6G8N - chains L and M of the 28 polymer chains in the assembly; structure by X-ray diffraction, 3.00 A resolution.

# Chain L
Protein: Proteasome subunit beta type-6
Organism: Saccharomyces cerevisiae (strain ATCC 204508 / S288c)
Notes: EC 3.4.25.1
UniProt: P23724 (PSB6_YEAST); residues 1-222 here correspond to UniProt positions 20-241 (UniProt number = residue number + 19)
Sequence (222 residues; each row starts with the number of its first residue):
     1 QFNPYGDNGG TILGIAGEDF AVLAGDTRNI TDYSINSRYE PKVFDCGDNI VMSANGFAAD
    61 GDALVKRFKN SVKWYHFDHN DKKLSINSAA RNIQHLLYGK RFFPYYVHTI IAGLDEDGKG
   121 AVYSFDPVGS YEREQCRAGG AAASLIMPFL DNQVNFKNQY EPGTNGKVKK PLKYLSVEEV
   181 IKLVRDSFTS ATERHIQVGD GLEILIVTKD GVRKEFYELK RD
Bound ions: Mg2+: Asp222 (shared with 2 residues of chain V)

# Chain M
Protein: Proteasome subunit beta type-7
Organism: Saccharomyces cerevisiae (strain ATCC 204508 / S288c)
Notes: EC 3.4.25.1
UniProt: P30657 (PSB7_YEAST); residues -12 to 233 here correspond to UniProt positions 21-266 (UniProt number = residue number + 33)
Sequence (246 residues; each row starts with the number of its first residue; numbers below 1 keep their minus sign (Thr-12 is residue -12)):
   -12 TQIANAGASP MVNTQQPIVT GTSVISMKYD NGVIIAADNL GSYGSLLRFN GVERLIPVGD
    48 NTVVGISGDI SDMQHIERLL KDLVTENAYD NPLADAEEAL EPSYIFEYLA TVMYQRRSKM
   108 NPLWNAIIVA GVQSNGDQFL RYVNLLGVTY SSPTLATGFG AHMANPLLRK VVDRESDIPK
   168 TTVQVAEEAI VNAMRVLYYR DARSSRNFSL AIIDKNTGLT FKKNLQVENM KWDFAKDIKG
   228 YGTQKI
Not modelled in the structure: -12 to 0, 230-233

# How chain L and chain M interact
Contacting residue pairs - 40 pairs, chain L then chain M:
  Gln1(L) - Thr1(M)  hydrogen bond
  Phe2(L) - Thr1(M)
  Phe2(L) - Arg104(M)
  Phe2(L) - Met107(M)
  Phe2(L) - Pro109(M)  hydrophobic
  Phe2(L) - Leu132(M)  hydrophobic
  Phe2(L) - Leu133(M)  hydrophobic
  Asn3(L) - Leu133(M)
  Pro4(L) - Arg104(M)  hydrogen bond (backbone-side chain)
  Pro4(L) - Met107(M)  hydrophobic
  Pro4(L) - Leu133(M)
  Tyr5(L) - Arg104(M)
  Asn8(L) - Val135(M)
  Ser34(L) - His149(M)  hydrogen bond
  Ile35(L) - Arg156(M)  hydrogen bond (backbone-side chain)
  Asn36(L) - Tyr137(M)  hydrogen bond
  Asn36(L) - Ser139(M)
  Asn36(L) - Arg156(M)
  Ser37(L) - Ser138(M)  hydrogen bond (side chain-backbone)
  Glu40(L) - Arg128(M)  salt bridge
  Glu40(L) - Tyr137(M)
  Glu40(L) - Ser138(M)  hydrogen bond (side chain-backbone)
  Phe57(L) - Arg104(M)
  Phe57(L) - Leu133(M)
  Phe57(L) - Val135(M)  hydrophobic
  Ala59(L) - Tyr101(M)
  Ala59(L) - Leu133(M)
  Ala59(L) - Gly134(M)
  Ala59(L) - Val135(M)
  Asp60(L) - Tyr101(M)  hydrogen bond
  Asp60(L) - Arg104(M)  salt bridge
  Asp62(L) - Thr136(M)  hydrogen bond
  Ala63(L) - Tyr101(M)
  Lys66(L) - Glu94(M)  salt bridge
  Phe103(L) - Arg104(M)
  Phe103(L) - Ser105(M)
  Tyr105(L) - Tyr101(M)
  Glu218(L) - Arg161(M)  salt bridge
  Arg221(L) - Asp160(M)  salt bridge
  Arg221(L) - Arg161(M)
Also at the interface, not in a pair above, chain L (25 interface residues in all): Asn29, Arg38, Tyr39, Lys100
Also at the interface, not in a pair above, chain M (22 interface residues in all): Trp111, Leu142

# Overview
The interface between chain L and chain M involves 25 residues on one side and 22 on the other, with 9
hydrogen bonds and 5 salt bridges. Among the polar pairs are Glu40(L)-Arg128(M), Asp60(L)-Arg104(M) and
Lys66(L)-Glu94(M).
Chain L is Proteasome subunit beta type-6 and chain M is Proteasome subunit beta type-7, both from
Saccharomyces cerevisiae (strain ATCC 204508 / S288c); the structure, Yeast 20S proteasome in complex with
Cystargolide B Derivative 2, was determined by X-ray diffraction (same publication as 6G7F and 6G8M).
